9BNK - chains C and A of the 8 polymer chains in the assembly; structure by electron microscopy, 3.10 A resolution.

Chain C (and A):
Protein: Envelope glycoprotein Gp41
From: Human immunodeficiency virus 1
Notes: chain A of this document is another copy of the same molecule, construct and numbering; everything in this record applies to it too
Reference sequence: Q2N0S6 (Q2N0S6_9HIV1); residues 518-664 here correspond to UniProt positions 515-661 (UniProt number = residue number - 3)
Sequence (147 residues; numbered 518 to 664; the number before each row is that of its first residue):
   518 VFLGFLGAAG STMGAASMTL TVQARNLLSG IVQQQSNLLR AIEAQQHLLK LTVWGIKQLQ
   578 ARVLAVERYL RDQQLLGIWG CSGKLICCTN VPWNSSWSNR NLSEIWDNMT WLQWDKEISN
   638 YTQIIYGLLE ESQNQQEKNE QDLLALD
Unresolved in the structure: 547-568 (chain A: 518, 546-568, 625)
Cystine bridges: Cys-598/Cys-604
Covalent attachments: N-acetylglucosamine (NAG) linked to Asn-611, Asn-618
Construct notes: conflict Cys-605 (Thr602 in Q2N0S6)

How chain C and chain A interact:
Contacting residue pairs (29; chain C residue first):
  Ile-573(C) with Leu-576(A), hydrophobic
  Leu-576(C) with Leu-576(A), hydrophobic
  Gln-577(C) with Leu-576(A)
  Val-580(C) with Leu-576(A), hydrophobic; Arg-579(A); Val-580(A), hydrophobic
  Val-583(C) with Val-583(A), hydrophobic
  Glu-584(C) with Arg-579(A), salt bridge; Val-583(A)
  Leu-587(C) with Leu-545(A), hydrophobic; Tyr-586(A), hydrophobic; Leu-587(A), hydrophobic
  Arg-588(C) with Arg-542(A), hydrogen bond (side chain-backbone); Leu-545(A), hydrogen bond (side chain-backbone)
  Gln-591(C) with Ala-541(A); Arg-542(A); Tyr-586(A)
  Gly-594(C) with Gly-600(A)
  Ser-599(C) with Gly-600(A)
  Glu-647(C) with Thr-538(A); Arg-542(A), salt bridge
  Gln-650(C) with Leu-602(A)
  Asn-651(C) with Met-535(A), hydrogen bond (side chain-backbone); Thr-538(A)
  Glu-654(C) with Lys-601(A); Leu-602(A); Ile-603(A)
  Lys-655(C) with Met-535(A)
  Gln-658(C) with Cys-605(A)
Interface residues without a listed pair, chain C (20 interface residues in all): Leu-581, Ile-595, Leu-661
Interface residues without a listed pair, chain A (18 interface residues in all): Gly-572, Ile-573

In short:
20 residues of chain C face 18 of chain A across their interface; the contacts include 3 hydrogen bonds and 2
salt bridges. Polar pairs include Glu-584(C)/Arg-579(A), Glu-647(C)/Arg-542(A) and Arg-588(C)/Arg-542(A).
Covalently linked N-acetylglucosamine: at Asn-611(C) and Asn-618(C).
Both chains are Envelope glycoprotein Gp41 (Human immunodeficiency virus 1). Entry 9BNK (Cryo-EM structure of
rhesus antibody V031-a.01 in complex with HIV-1 Env BG505 DS-SOSIP) was determined by electron microscopy,
deposited together with 9BNM, 9BNP, 9BTH, 9BTI, 9BTJ, 9BTL and 9BTV.
